Entry 9AS0 (electron microscopy, 3.38 A resolution); this record covers chains B and C of the 5 polymer chains in the assembly.

# Chain B
Molecule: G subunit q (Gi2-mini-Gq chimeric)
Organism: Homo sapiens
Amino-acid sequence (246 residues; row label = number of the first residue in the row):
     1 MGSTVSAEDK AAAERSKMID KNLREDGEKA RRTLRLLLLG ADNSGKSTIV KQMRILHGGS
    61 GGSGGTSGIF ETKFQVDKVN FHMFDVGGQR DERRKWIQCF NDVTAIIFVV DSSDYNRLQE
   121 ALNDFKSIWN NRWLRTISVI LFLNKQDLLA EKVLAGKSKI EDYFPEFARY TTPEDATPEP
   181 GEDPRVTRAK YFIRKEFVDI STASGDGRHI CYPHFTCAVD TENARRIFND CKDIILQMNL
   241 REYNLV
Unresolved in the structure: 1-3, 55-65

# Chain C
Molecule: Guanine nucleotide-binding protein G(I)/G(S)/G(T) subunit beta-1
Organism: Homo sapiens
UniProtKB: P62873 (GBB1_HUMAN); numbering as in UniProt (aligned over 2-340)
Amino-acid sequence (358 residues; numbered -17 to 340; the number before each row is that of its first residue; numbers below 1 keep their minus sign (Met-17 is residue -17)):
   -17 MHHHHHHLEV LFQGPGSSGS ELDQLRQEAE QLKNQIRDAR KACADATLSQ ITNNIDPVGR
    43 IQMRTRRTLR GHLAKIYAMH WGTDSRLLVS ASQDGKLIIW DSYTTNKVHA IPLRSSWVMT
   103 CAYAPSGNYV ACGGLDNICS IYNLKTREGN VRVSRELAGH TGYLSCCRFL DDNQIVTSSG
   163 DTTCALWDIE TGQQTTTFTG HTGDVMSLSL APDTRLFVSG ACDASAKLWD VREGMCRQTF
   223 TGHESDINAI CFFPNGNAFA TGSDDATCRL FDLRADQELM TYSHDNIICG ITSVSFSKSG
   283 RLLLAGYDDF NCNVWDALKA DRAGVLAGHD NRVSCLGVTD DGMAVATGSW DSFLKIWN
Unresolved in the structure: -17 to 12
Construct notes: expression tag (-17 to 1)
Swiss-Prot annotation at these positions:
  - modified residue: Ser2 (N-acetylserine), His266 (Phosphohistidine)
  - natural variant: Leu30 (L30F: In MRD42; uncertain significance), Arg52 (R52G: In MRD42), Gly64 (G64V: In MRD42), Asp76 (D76E: In MRD42; D76G: In MRD42), Gly77 (G77S: In MRD42), Lys78 (K78R: In MRD42), Ile80 (I80N: In MRD42; I80T: In MRD42), His91 (H91R: In MRD42; uncertain significance), Ala92 (A92T: In MRD42), Pro94 (P94S: In MRD42), Leu95 (L95P: In MRD42), Arg96 (R96L: In MRD42), 5 further natural variant entries in UniProt

# How chain B and chain C interact
Contacting residue pairs (34):
  Arg15(B) - Val90(C)  hydrogen bond (side chain-backbone)
  Ser16(B) - Asn88(C)
  Ser16(B) - Lys89(C)
  Ile19(B) - Lys89(C)
  Ile19(B) - Ala92(C)  hydrophobic
  Leu23(B) - Gly53(C)
  Leu23(B) - Leu55(C)
  Leu23(B) - Lys78(C)
  Asp26(B) - Lys78(C)  salt bridge
  Gly27(B) - Leu55(C)
  Arg35(B) - Gln75(C)
  Ser67(B) - Asn119(C)  hydrogen bond
  Gly68(B) - Leu117(C)
  Gly68(B) - Asn119(C)
  Ile69(B) - Trp99(C)
  Glu71(B) - Trp99(C)
  Phe84(B) - Trp99(C)  hydrophobic
  Gln89(B) - Tyr145(C)
  Lys95(B) - Tyr145(C)
  Lys95(B) - Met188(C)
  Lys95(B) - Asp228(C)  salt bridge
  Lys95(B) - Asn230(C)
  Gln98(B) - Arg314(C)
  Gln98(B) - Trp332(C)
  Cys99(B) - Lys57(C)  hydrogen bond (backbone-side chain)
  Cys99(B) - Tyr59(C)  hydrogen bond (backbone-side chain)
  Cys99(B) - Gln75(C)
  Phe100(B) - Trp99(C)  hydrophobic
  Asn101(B) - Lys57(C)
  Asn101(B) - Trp332(C)
  Asp102(B) - Lys57(C)  salt bridge
  Asp102(B) - Gln75(C)
  Trp133(B) - Arg314(C)
  Trp133(B) - Trp332(C)  hydrophobic
Also at the interface, not in a pair above, chain B (24 interface residues in all): Asp9, Ala13, Gly88, Trp96
Also at the interface, not in a pair above, chain C (27 interface residues in all): Ile80, Thr86, His91, Asp118, Thr143, Cys204, Asp246, Asp290

# In short
The interface between chain B and chain C involves 24 residues on one side and 27 on the other, with 4
hydrogen bonds and 3 salt bridges. Among the polar pairs are Asp26(B)-Lys78(C), Lys95(B)-Asp228(C) and
Asp102(B)-Lys57(C).
Here chain B is G subunit q (Gi2-mini-Gq chimeric) and chain C is Guanine nucleotide-binding protein
G(I)/G(S)/G(T) subunit beta-1, both from Homo sapiens. Entry 9AS0 (Global reconstruction of 5-HT2AR bound to
2-bromo-LSD in complex with a mini-Gq protein and scFv16 obtained ...) was determined by electron microscopy
(same publication as 9ARY, 9AS2, 9AS4, 9AS6, 9AS8 and 9ASA).
